6BSV - chains A and B; structure by X-ray diffraction, 2.43 A resolution.

[Chain A (and B)]
Name: Xyloglucan 6-xylosyltransferase 1
Organism: Arabidopsis thaliana
Notes: EC 2.4.2.39; chain B of this document is another copy of the same molecule, construct and numbering; everything in this record applies to it too
UniProt: Q9LZJ3 (XXT1_ARATH); residue numbers follow UniProt; this construct covers 116-453
Amino-acid sequence (338 residues; each row starts with the number of its first residue):
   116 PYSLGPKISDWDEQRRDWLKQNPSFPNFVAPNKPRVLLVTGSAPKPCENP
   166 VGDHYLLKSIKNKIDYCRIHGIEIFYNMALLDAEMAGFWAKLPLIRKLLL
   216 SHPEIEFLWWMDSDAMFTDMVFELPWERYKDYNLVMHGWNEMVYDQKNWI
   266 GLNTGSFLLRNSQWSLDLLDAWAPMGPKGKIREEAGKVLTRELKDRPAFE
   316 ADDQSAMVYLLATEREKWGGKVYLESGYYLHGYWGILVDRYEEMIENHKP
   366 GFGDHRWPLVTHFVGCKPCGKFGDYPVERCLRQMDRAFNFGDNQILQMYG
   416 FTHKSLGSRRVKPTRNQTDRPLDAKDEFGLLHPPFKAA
Not modelled in the structure: 453
Swiss-Prot annotation at these positions:
  - binding site (UDP-alpha-D-xylose): Gly156, Asp227 to Asp229, His377, Gly380, Lys382
  - binding site (Mn(2+)): Asp227, Asp229, His377
  - binding site (substrate): His346, Lys382, Asp389, Tyr390
  - glycosylation: Asn431 (N-linked (GlcNAc...) asparagine)
  - mutagenesis: Lys206 (K206A: Reduces activity 2-fold), Asp227 (D227A: Reduces activity 3-fold; D227N: Reduces activity 2-fold; when associated with N-229), Ser228 (S228A: No effect on activity), Asp229 (D229N: Reduces activity 2-fold; when associated with N-227), Asn268 (N268A: No effect on activity), Asp317 (D317A: Reduces activity 40-fold), Asp318 (D318A: Reduces activity 40-fold), Gln319 (Q319A: Reduces activity 30-fold), His377 (H377A: Reduces activity 1.5-fold), Lys382 (K382A: Reduces activity 10-fold)
Disulfide bonds: Cys162-Cys384, Cys381-Cys395
Ion coordination: Mn2+: Asp227, Asp229, His377 (together with UDP, nitrate ion)
Small-molecule neighbours: UDP (uridine-5'-diphosphate): Thr155, Gly156, Ser157, Ala158, Gly202, Phe203, Ala205, Lys206, Trp225, Met226, Asp227, Ser228, Asp229, His377, Lys382

[Chain A / chain B interface]
Pairs across the interface (111):
  Leu119(A) - Gln432(B)  hydrogen bond (backbone-side chain)
  Gly120(A) - Gln432(B)
  Pro121(A) - Gln432(B)
  Pro121(A) - Thr433(B)
  Pro121(A) - Asp434(B)
  Lys122(A) - Asp434(B)
  Ile123(A) - Asp434(B)
  Ile123(A) - Pro436(B)
  Trp126(A) - Pro436(B)  hydrophobic
  Trp126(A) - Leu437(B)  hydrophobic
  Gln129(A) - Asp434(B)
  Gln129(A) - Pro436(B)
  Gln129(A) - Leu437(B)
  Trp133(A) - Leu437(B)  hydrophobic
  Trp133(A) - His447(B)
  Ser139(A) - Ala452(B)
  Phe140(A) - His447(B)
  Phe140(A) - Pro448(B)
  Phe140(A) - Lys451(B)
  Ser157(A) - Leu172(B)
  Pro159(A) - His169(B)  hydrogen bond (backbone-side chain)
  Pro159(A) - Arg424(B)
  Lys160(A) - His169(B)
  Lys160(A) - Arg424(B)
  Pro161(A) - His169(B)
  Pro165(A) - Pro165(B)  hydrophobic
  Val166(A) - Pro161(B)  hydrophobic
  Asp168(A) - Asp168(B)
  Asp168(A) - His169(B)  salt bridge
  His169(A) - Lys160(B)
  His169(A) - Pro161(B)
  His169(A) - Asp168(B)  salt bridge
  Leu171(A) - Leu172(B)
  Leu172(A) - Ser157(B)
  Leu172(A) - Leu171(B)
  Leu172(A) - Leu172(B)
  Leu172(A) - Tyr191(B)
  Leu172(A) - Met193(B)  hydrophobic
  Ile175(A) - Leu172(B)  hydrophobic
  Ile175(A) - Ile179(B)  hydrophobic
  Lys176(A) - Tyr191(B)  hydrogen bond (side chain-backbone)
  Lys176(A) - Met193(B)
  Ile179(A) - Ile175(B)  hydrophobic
  Ile179(A) - Ile179(B)  hydrophobic
  Ile179(A) - Ile189(B)
  Arg183(A) - Glu188(B)
  Arg183(A) - Ile189(B)  hydrogen bond (side chain-backbone)
  Arg183(A) - Phe190(B)
  Glu188(A) - Arg183(B)
  Glu188(A) - Lys451(B)  salt bridge
  Ile189(A) - Ile179(B)
  Ile189(A) - Arg183(B)  hydrogen bond (backbone-side chain)
  Phe190(A) - Arg183(B)
  Phe190(A) - Tyr414(B)
  Tyr191(A) - Leu172(B)
  Tyr191(A) - Lys176(B)  hydrogen bond (backbone-side chain)
  Met193(A) - Leu172(B)  hydrophobic
  Met193(A) - Lys173(B)
  Met193(A) - Lys176(B)
  Ala194(A) - Val426(B)  hydrophobic
  Leu195(A) - Val426(B)
  Leu196(A) - Phe416(B)
  Arg211(A) - Gln432(B)
  Lys212(A) - Tyr414(B)  hydrogen bond (side chain-backbone)
  Lys212(A) - Phe416(B)
  Leu213(A) - Tyr414(B)  hydrophobic
  Leu215(A) - Leu437(B)
  Ser216(A) - Tyr414(B)
  Ser216(A) - Leu446(B)
  Ser216(A) - His447(B)
  His217(A) - Tyr414(B)  hydrogen bond
  His217(A) - Leu446(B)
  Pro218(A) - Leu437(B)  hydrophobic
  Glu219(A) - His447(B)  salt bridge
  Tyr414(A) - Phe190(B)
  Tyr414(A) - Lys212(B)  hydrogen bond (backbone-side chain)
  Tyr414(A) - Leu213(B)  hydrophobic
  Tyr414(A) - Ser216(B)
  Tyr414(A) - His217(B)  hydrogen bond
  Phe416(A) - Leu196(B)  hydrophobic
  Arg424(A) - Pro159(B)
  Val426(A) - Ala194(B)  hydrophobic
  Val426(A) - Leu195(B)
  Gln432(A) - Leu119(B)  hydrogen bond (side chain-backbone)
  Gln432(A) - Gly120(B)
  Gln432(A) - Pro121(B)
  Thr433(A) - Pro121(B)
  Asp434(A) - Pro121(B)
  Asp434(A) - Lys122(B)
  Asp434(A) - Ile123(B)
  Asp434(A) - Gln129(B)  hydrogen bond (backbone-side chain)
  Arg435(A) - Asp125(B)  salt bridge
  Arg435(A) - Gln129(B)
  Pro436(A) - Ile123(B)  hydrophobic
  Pro436(A) - Gln129(B)
  Leu437(A) - Trp126(B)  hydrophobic
  Leu437(A) - Gln129(B)
  Leu437(A) - Trp133(B)  hydrophobic
  Leu437(A) - Leu215(B)
  Leu437(A) - Pro218(B)  hydrophobic
  Leu446(A) - Ser216(B)
  Leu446(A) - His217(B)
  His447(A) - Trp133(B)
  His447(A) - Phe140(B)
  His447(A) - Ser216(B)
  His447(A) - Pro218(B)
  His447(A) - Glu219(B)  salt bridge
  Pro448(A) - Phe140(B)
  Lys451(A) - Phe140(B)
  Lys451(A) - Glu188(B)  salt bridge
  Ala452(A) - Ser139(B)
Also at the interface, not in a pair above, chain A (63 interface residues in all): Asp125, Leu152, Ala158, Lys173, Asp180, Phe403, Ile410, Leu411
Also at the interface, not in a pair above, chain B (61 interface residues in all): Arg130, Leu152, Val166, Arg211, Phe403, Ile410, Arg435

[Overview]
Chain A and chain B form an interface of 63 and 61 residues respectively; the contacts include 12 hydrogen
bonds and 7 salt bridges. Polar pairs include Asp168(A)-His169(B), Glu188(A)-Lys451(B) and
Glu219(A)-His447(B). Ligands of chain A: UDP.
Chain A and chain B are both Xyloglucan 6-xylosyltransferase 1 (Arabidopsis thaliana); the structure, Crystal
structure of Xyloglucan Xylosyltransferase binary form, was determined by X-ray diffraction (same publication
as 6BSW).
